8SQJ - chains A and G of the 8 polymer chains in the assembly; structure by electron microscopy, 3.06 A resolution.

# Chain A
Protein: RNA-directed RNA polymerase
Organism: Severe acute respiratory syndrome coronavirus 2
Notes: EC 2.7.7.48
UniProt: P0DTD1 (R1AB_SARS2); residues 1-932 here correspond to UniProt positions 4393-5324 (UniProt number = residue number + 4392)
Chain sequence (932 residues; row label = number of the first residue in the row):
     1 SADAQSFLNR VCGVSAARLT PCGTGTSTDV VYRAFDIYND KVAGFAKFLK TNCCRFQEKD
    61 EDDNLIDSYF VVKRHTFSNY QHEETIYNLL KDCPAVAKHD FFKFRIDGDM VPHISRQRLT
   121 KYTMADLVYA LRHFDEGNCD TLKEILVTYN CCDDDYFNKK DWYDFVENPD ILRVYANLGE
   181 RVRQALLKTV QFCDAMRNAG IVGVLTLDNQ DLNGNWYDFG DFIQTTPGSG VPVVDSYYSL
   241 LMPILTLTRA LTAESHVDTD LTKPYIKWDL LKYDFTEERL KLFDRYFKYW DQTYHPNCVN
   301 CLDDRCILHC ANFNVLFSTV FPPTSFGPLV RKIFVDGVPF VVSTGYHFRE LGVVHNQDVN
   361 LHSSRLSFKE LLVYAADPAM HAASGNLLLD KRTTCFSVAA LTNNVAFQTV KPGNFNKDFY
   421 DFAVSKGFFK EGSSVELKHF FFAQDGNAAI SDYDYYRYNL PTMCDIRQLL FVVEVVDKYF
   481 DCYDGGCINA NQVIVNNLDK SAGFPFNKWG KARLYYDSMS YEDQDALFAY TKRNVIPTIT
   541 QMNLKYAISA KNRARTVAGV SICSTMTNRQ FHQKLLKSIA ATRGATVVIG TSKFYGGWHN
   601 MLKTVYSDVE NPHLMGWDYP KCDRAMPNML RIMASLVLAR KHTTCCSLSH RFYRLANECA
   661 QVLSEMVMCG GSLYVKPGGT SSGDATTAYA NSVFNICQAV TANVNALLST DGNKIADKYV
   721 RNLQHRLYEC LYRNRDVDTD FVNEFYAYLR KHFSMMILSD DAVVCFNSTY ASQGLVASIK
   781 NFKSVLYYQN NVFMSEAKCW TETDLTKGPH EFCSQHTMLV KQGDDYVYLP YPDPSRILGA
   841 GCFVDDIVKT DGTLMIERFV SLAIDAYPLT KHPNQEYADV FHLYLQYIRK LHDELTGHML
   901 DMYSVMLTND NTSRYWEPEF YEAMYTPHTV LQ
Disordered / not traced: 930-932
Metal / ion sites: Mg2+: Asp208, Asn209 (shared with 1 residue of chain O); Zn2+ site 1: His295, Cys301, Cys306, Cys310; Zn2+ site 2: Cys487, His642, Cys645, Cys646
Ligand contacts: RNA-nsp9 (VSN; 5'-O-[(R)-hydroxy(thiophosphonooxy)phosphoryl]guanosine): Lys545, Arg555, Val557, Cys622, Asp623, Ser682, Gly683, Thr687, Asn691, Asp760, Asp761
Curated features (UniProtKB/Swiss-Prot):
  - region: Lys545 to Arg555 (Interaction with RMP Remdesivir), Thr582 to Pro620 (RdRp Palm N-ter)
  - active site: Ser759, Asp760, Asp761
  - binding site (Mn(2+)): Asn209, Asp218
  - binding site (Zn(2+)): His295, Cys301, Cys306, Cys310, Cys487, His642, Cys645, Cys646
  - site: Gln932 (Cleavage)
Reported in the primary citation:
  - catalytic residues: Lys50, Lys73 (proposed by the authors, not directly observed)

# Chain G
Protein: Non-structural protein 9
Organism: Severe acute respiratory syndrome coronavirus 2
UniProt: P0DTD1 (R1AB_SARS2); residues 1-113 here correspond to UniProt positions 4141-4253 (UniProt number = residue number + 4140)
Chain sequence (113 residues; numbered 1 to 113; the number before each row is that of its first residue):
     1 NNELSPVALR QMSCAAGTTQ TACTDDNALA YYNTTKGGRF VLALLSDLQD LKWARFPKSD
    61 GTGTIYTELE PPCRFVTDTP KGPKVKYLYF IKGLNNLNRG MVLGSLAATV RLQ
Curated features (UniProtKB/Swiss-Prot):
  - site: Gln113 (Cleavage)

# How chain A and chain G interact
Contacting residue pairs (36; chain A residue first):
  Asp36(A) with Asn2(G)
  Ile37(A) with Asn1(G)
  Tyr38(A) with Asn1(G), hydrogen bond (backbone-backbone); Asn2(G); Glu3(G)
  Asn39(A) with Asn1(G), hydrogen bond; Glu3(G)
  Asp40(A) with Glu3(G)
  Val202(A) with Leu4(G), hydrophobic; Gly100(G)
  Val204(A) with Asn2(G); Leu4(G), hydrophobic
  Thr206(A) with Asn2(G)
  Asp221(A) with Asn1(G); Asn2(G); Glu3(G)
  Ile223(A) with Leu4(G), hydrophobic; Gly104(G)
  Thr225(A) with Leu112(G)
  Thr226(A) with Arg74(G); Leu112(G)
  Val231(A) with Asn96(G); Leu103(G), hydrophobic
  Pro232(A) with Asn96(G), hydrogen bond (backbone-side chain)
  Tyr289(A) with Asn96(G)
  Asp291(A) with Asn95(G); Asn96(G), hydrogen bond (side chain-backbone)
  Tyr728(A) with Asn2(G), hydrogen bond
  Arg733(A) with Asn2(G), hydrogen bond; Glu3(G), hydrogen bond (side chain-backbone); Ser5(G); Leu97(G)
  Arg735(A) with Asn95(G)
  Asp736(A) with Lys36(G), salt bridge
  Val737(A) with Lys36(G)
  Asp738(A) with Lys36(G)
Other interface residues (no listed pair), chain A (26 interface residues in all): Gln224, Ser229, Val233, Ser236
Other interface residues (no listed pair), chain G (18 interface residues in all): Cys73, Phe75, Arg99, Ala107

# Overview
Chain A and chain G form an interface of 26 and 18 residues respectively; the contacts include 7 hydrogen
bonds and 1 salt bridge. Polar pairs include Asp736(A)-Lys36(G), Asn39(A)-Asn1(G) and Pro232(A)-Asn96(G).
Bound to chain A: RNA-nsp9. From the paper: catalytic residues Lys50(A) and Lys73(A).
Here chain A is RNA-directed RNA polymerase and chain G is Non-structural protein 9, both from Severe acute
respiratory syndrome coronavirus 2. Entry 8SQJ (SARS-CoV-2 replication-transcription complex bound to
RNA-nsp9, as a noncatalytic RNA-nsp9 binding mode) was determined by electron microscopy, deposited together
with 8SQ9 and 8SQK.
